PDB entry 2JFT | X-ray diffraction, 1.08 A resolution | chain A

# Chain A
Name: Ser-thr phosphatase mspp
Source organism: Mycobacterium smegmatis
UniProtKB: A0QTQ6 (A0QTQ6_MYCSM); residue numbers follow UniProt; this construct covers 1-233
Sequence (234 residues; numbered 0 to 233; the number before each row is that of its first residue; numbering starts at 0):
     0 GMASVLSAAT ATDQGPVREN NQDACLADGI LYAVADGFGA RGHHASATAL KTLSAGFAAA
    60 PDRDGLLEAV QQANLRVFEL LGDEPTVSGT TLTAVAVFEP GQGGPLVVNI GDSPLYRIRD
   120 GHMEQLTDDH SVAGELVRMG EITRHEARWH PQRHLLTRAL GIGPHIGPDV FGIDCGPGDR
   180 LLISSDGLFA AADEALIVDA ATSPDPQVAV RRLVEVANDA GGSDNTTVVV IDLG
Bound ions: Mg2+ site 1: Asp35, Gly36; Mn2+: Asp35, Asp185, Asp223; Mg2+ site 2: Asp111, Asp185; Mg2+ site 3 near Asp185 (its only coordinating residue here)

# Summary
The Mg2+ site 1 is built by Asp35 and Gly36. Asp35, Asp185 and Asp223 form the Mn2+ site.
Chain A is Ser-thr phosphatase mspp (Mycobacterium smegmatis); the structure, Crystal structure of the PPM
Ser-Thr phosphatase MsPP from Mycobacterium smegmatis in complex with sulfate, was determined by X-ray
diffraction, deposited together with 2JFR and 2JFS.
